6V01 - chains J and A of the 12 polymer chains in the assembly; structure by electron microscopy, 3.90 A resolution.

Chain J (and A):
Molecule: Potassium voltage-gated channel subfamily KQT member 1
Source organism: Homo sapiens
Notes: chain A of this document is another copy of the same molecule, construct and numbering; everything in this record applies to it too
Reference sequence: P51787 (KCNQ1_HUMAN); residue numbers follow UniProt; this construct covers 76-620
Sequence (557 residues; row label = number of the first residue in the row):
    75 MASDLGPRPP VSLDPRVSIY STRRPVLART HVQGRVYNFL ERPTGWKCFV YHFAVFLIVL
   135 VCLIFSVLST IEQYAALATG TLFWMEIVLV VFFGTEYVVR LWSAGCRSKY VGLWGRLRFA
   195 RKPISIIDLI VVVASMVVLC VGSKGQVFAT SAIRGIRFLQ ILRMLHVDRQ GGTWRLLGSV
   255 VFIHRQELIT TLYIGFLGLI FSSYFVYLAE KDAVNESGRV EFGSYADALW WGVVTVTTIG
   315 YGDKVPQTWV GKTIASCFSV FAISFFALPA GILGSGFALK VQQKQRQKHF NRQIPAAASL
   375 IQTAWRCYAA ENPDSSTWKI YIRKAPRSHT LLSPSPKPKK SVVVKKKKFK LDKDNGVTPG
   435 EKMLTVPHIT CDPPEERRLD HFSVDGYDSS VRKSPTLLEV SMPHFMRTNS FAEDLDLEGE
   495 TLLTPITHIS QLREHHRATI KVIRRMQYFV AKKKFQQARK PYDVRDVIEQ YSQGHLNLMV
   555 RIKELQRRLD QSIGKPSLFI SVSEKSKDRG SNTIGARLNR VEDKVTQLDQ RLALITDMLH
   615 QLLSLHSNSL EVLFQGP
Unresolved in the structure: 75-103, 219-224, 388-505, 538-541, 563-631
Construct notes: initiating methionine (75); expression tag (621-631)
Residues lining bound ligands: PtdIns(4,5)P2 (PT5; [(2R)-1-octadecanoyloxy-3-[oxidanyl-[(1R,2R,3S,4R,5R,6S)-2,3,6-tris(oxidanyl)-4,5-diphosphonooxy-cyclohexyl]oxy-phospho ryl]oxy-propan-2-yl] (8Z)-icosa-5,8,11,14-tetraenoate): Tyr-111, Arg-116, Arg-181, Lys-183, Tyr-184, Arg-195, Lys-196, Pro-197, Ile-201, Leu-239, Gln-244, Gly-245, Trp-248, Arg-249
Curated features (UniProtKB/Swiss-Prot):
  - region: Met-238 to Gly-246 (Interaction with KCNE3), Ala-370 to Tyr-382 (Interaction with CALM), Lys-515 to Phe-529 (Interaction with CALM), Pro-535 to Leu-572 (Interaction with KCNE1 C-terminus), Ile-588 to Leu-616 (Interaction with AKAP9), Gly-589 to His-620 (C-terminal assembly domain (tetramerization))
  - binding site (a 1,2-diacyl-sn-glycero-3-phospho-(1D-myo-inositol-4,5-bisphosphate)): Gln-244
  - modified residue (Phosphoserine): Ser-407, Ser-409
  - glycosylation: Asn-289 (N-linked (GlcNAc...) asparagine)
  - natural variant: Tyr-111 (Y111C: In LQT1; uncertain significance), Glu-115 (E115G: In LQT1), Pro-117 (P117L: In LQT1; uncertain significance), Cys-122 (C122Y: In LQT1), Phe-127 (F127L: In LQT1; uncertain significance), Val-133 (V133I: In LQT1), Leu-134 (L134P: In LQT1; uncertain significance), Cys-136 (C136F: In LQT1), Leu-137 (L137F: In LQT1; uncertain significance), Ser-140 (S140G: In ATFB3), Thr-144 (T144A: In LQT1; uncertain significance), Glu-146 (E146K: In LQT1; uncertain significance), 154 further natural variant entries in UniProt
  - mutagenesis: Arg-231 (R231A: Strongly inhibits SLC5A3 transporter activity), Val-324 (V324L: Has a voltage-gated potassium channel activity. Inhibition of voltage-gated potassium channel activity by KCNE4), Lys-326 (K326R: Has a voltage-gated potassium channel activity. Disrupts KCNE4-mediated voltage-gated potassium channel activity inhibition), Thr-327 (T327V: Has a voltage-gated potassium channel activity. Disrupts KCNE4-mediated voltage-gated potassium channel activity inhibition), Ile-328 (I328L: Has a voltage-gated potassium channel activity. Inhibition of voltage-gated potassium channel activity by KCNE4), Ser-338 (S338C: Inhibits voltage-gated potassium channel activity), Phe-340 (F340C: Inhibits voltage-gated potassium channel activity), Ile-375 (I375D: Reduced protein expression, probably due to misfolding and proteasomal degradation. No detectable electrophysiological activity. Reduced electrophysiological activity in the presence of KCNE1), Val-516 (V516D: Reduced protein expression, probably due to misfolding and proteasomal degradation. Significantly reduced electrophysiological activity ...), Lys-526 (K526N: Decreased interaction with PIP2 and calmodulin/CALM in the presence of calcium. Insensitive to gating modulation by calcified CALM. Impaired IKS current ...), Lys-527 (K527N: Decreased interaction with PIP2 and calmodulin/CALM in the presence of calcium. Decreased interaction with PIP2 and CALM in the presence of calcium; when associated with N-526 ...), Gly-589 (G589M: No effect), 4 further mutagenesis entries in UniProt
What the authors report for this chain:
  - conformationally variable residues (helix shift): Ser-349

Interface between chain J and chain A:
Contacting residue pairs (64):
  Val-141(J) / Tyr-299(A)  hydrophobic
  Thr-144(J) / Tyr-281(A)  hydrogen bond
  Thr-144(J) / Ser-298(A)
  Thr-144(J) / Tyr-299(A)
  Ile-145(J) / Ser-298(A)
  Arg-228(J) / Tyr-278(A)
  Arg-228(J) / Leu-282(A)
  Arg-231(J) / Tyr-278(A)
  Phe-232(J) / Phe-275(A)  hydrophobic
  Phe-232(J) / Tyr-278(A)
  Phe-232(J) / Phe-279(A)  hydrophobic
  Ile-235(J) / Phe-275(A)  hydrophobic
  Ile-235(J) / Tyr-278(A)  hydrophobic
  Leu-236(J) / Phe-275(A)  hydrophobic
  Leu-239(J) / Tyr-267(A)
  Leu-239(J) / Leu-271(A)  hydrophobic
  Asp-242(J) / Tyr-267(A)
  Thr-247(J) / Thr-264(A)
  Thr-247(J) / Tyr-267(A)
  Thr-247(J) / Ile-268(A)
  Trp-248(J) / Ile-268(A)  hydrophobic
  Trp-248(J) / Leu-271(A)  hydrophobic
  Leu-250(J) / Thr-264(A)
  Leu-251(J) / Phe-339(A)  hydrophobic
  Arg-293(J) / Glu-290(A)  salt bridge
  Ala-300(J) / Trp-323(A)
  Asp-301(J) / Trp-323(A)
  Trp-304(J) / Lys-326(A)
  Val-307(J) / Ser-330(A)
  Thr-311(J) / Ile-337(A)
  Thr-312(J) / Thr-312(A)
  Ile-313(J) / Thr-309(A)
  Ile-313(J) / Thr-312(A)
  Ile-313(J) / Ile-313(A)
  Ile-313(J) / Gly-314(A)
  Ile-313(J) / Ile-337(A)  hydrophobic
  Gly-314(J) / Gly-314(A)
  Tyr-315(J) / Trp-305(A)  hydrogen bond
  Tyr-315(J) / Thr-309(A)  hydrogen bond
  Tyr-315(J) / Gly-314(A)
  Tyr-315(J) / Tyr-315(A)
  Tyr-315(J) / Gly-316(A)
  Tyr-315(J) / Val-319(A)  hydrophobic
  Asp-317(J) / Val-319(A)
  Ala-344(J) / Ala-341(A)  hydrophobic
  Ala-344(J) / Leu-342(A)
  Leu-347(J) / Leu-342(A)
  Gly-348(J) / Leu-342(A)
  Gly-348(J) / Ile-346(A)
  Phe-351(J) / Glu-261(A)
  Phe-351(J) / Thr-264(A)
  Phe-351(J) / Leu-342(A)  hydrophobic
  Ala-352(J) / Glu-261(A)
  Val-355(J) / Gln-260(A)
  Val-355(J) / Glu-261(A)
  Ile-542(J) / Gln-357(A)
  Gln-547(J) / Arg-360(A)  hydrogen bond
  Gly-548(J) / His-549(A)  hydrogen bond (backbone-side chain)
  His-549(J) / His-549(A)
  Leu-552(J) / Leu-552(A)  hydrophobic
  Arg-555(J) / Ile-556(A)
  Arg-555(J) / Lys-557(A)
  Glu-558(J) / Gln-560(A)
  Leu-559(J) / Gln-560(A)
Also at the interface, not in a pair above, chain J (45 interface residues in all): Pro-343, Glu-543, Gln-544, Tyr-545, Ile-556, Arg-562
Also at the interface, not in a pair above, chain A (46 interface residues in all): His-258, Ile-274, Gly-297, Lys-318, Ala-329, Val-334, Ser-338, Leu-353, Leu-559

Summary:
45 residues of chain J and 46 residues of chain A are in contact, with 5 hydrogen bonds and 1 salt bridge.
Among the polar pairs are Arg-293(J)/Glu-290(A), Thr-144(J)/Tyr-281(A) and Tyr-315(J)/Trp-305(A). Chain J
binds PtdIns(4,5)P2. From UniProt: residue binding
1,2-diacyl-sn-glycero-3-phospho-(1D-myo-inositol-4,5-bisphosphate) Gln-244(J) and 16 mutagenesis sites on
chain J. From the paper: conformational variability at Ser-349(J).
Both chains are Potassium voltage-gated channel subfamily KQT member 1 (Homo sapiens). Entry 6V01 (structure
of human KCNQ1-KCNE3-CaM complex with PIP2) was determined by electron microscopy, deposited together with
6UZZ and 6V00.
